2A2S - chains A and B; structure by X-ray diffraction, 1.70 A resolution.

== Chain A (and B) ==
Name: Glutathione S-transferase P
Source organism: Homo sapiens
Notes: EC 2.5.1.18; chain B of this document is another copy of the same molecule, construct and numbering; everything in this record applies to it too
Reference sequence: P09211 (GSTP1_HUMAN); residue numbers follow UniProt; this construct covers 1-209
Amino-acid sequence (210 residues; row label = number of the first residue in the row; numbering starts at 0):
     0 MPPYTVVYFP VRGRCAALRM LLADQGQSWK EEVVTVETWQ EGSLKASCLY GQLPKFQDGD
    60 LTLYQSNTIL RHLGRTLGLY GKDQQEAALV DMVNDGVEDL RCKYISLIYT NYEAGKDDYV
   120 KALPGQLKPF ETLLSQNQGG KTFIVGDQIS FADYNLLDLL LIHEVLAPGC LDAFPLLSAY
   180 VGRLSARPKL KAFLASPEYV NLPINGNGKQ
Differences from the reference sequence: initiating methionine (0)
Small-molecule neighbours: S-nitrosoglutathione (GSN; 2-amino-5-[1-(carboxylatomethylcarbamoyl)-2-nitrososulfanyl-ethyl]amino-5-oxo-pentanoate): Tyr-7, Phe-8, Val-10, Gly-12, Arg-13, Trp-38, Lys-44, Gly-50, Gln-51, Leu-52, Pro-53, Gln-64, Ser-65, Ile-104, Tyr-108
From the paper describing this entry:
  - mutagenesis - C47S: decreased binding to GSNO
  - mutagenesis - C47S: increased stability
  - post-translational modification sites: Cys-47 (proposed by the authors, not directly observed)
  - mutagenesis - C47S: decreased binding to S-nitrosoglutathione

== How chain A and chain B interact ==
Pairs across the interface (54; chain A residue first):
  Leu-48(A) / Met-91(B)  hydrophobic
  Leu-48(A) / Pro-128(B)
  Leu-48(A) / Leu-132(B)  hydrophobic
  Tyr-49(A) / Met-91(B)  hydrogen bond (side chain-backbone)
  Tyr-49(A) / Val-92(B)
  Tyr-49(A) / Gly-95(B)
  Tyr-49(A) / Pro-128(B)  hydrophobic
  Tyr-49(A) / Phe-129(B)
  Leu-60(A) / Gln-84(B)
  Leu-62(A) / Ala-87(B)  hydrophobic
  Tyr-63(A) / Met-91(B)  hydrogen bond (backbone-side chain)
  Gln-64(A) / Asp-94(B)
  Gln-64(A) / Gly-95(B)
  Gln-64(A) / Asp-98(B)  hydrogen bond
  Asn-66(A) / Asp-94(B)
  Thr-67(A) / Ala-87(B)
  Thr-67(A) / Asp-90(B)  hydrogen bond (side chain-backbone)
  Thr-67(A) / Met-91(B)  hydrogen bond (side chain-backbone)
  Thr-67(A) / Asp-94(B)  hydrogen bond
  Arg-70(A) / Arg-70(B)
  Arg-70(A) / Asp-90(B)
  His-71(A) / Ala-87(B)
  Arg-74(A) / Tyr-79(B)  hydrogen bond
  Arg-74(A) / Gln-83(B)
  Arg-74(A) / Ala-86(B)
  Arg-74(A) / Ala-87(B)
  Arg-74(A) / Asp-90(B)  salt bridge
  Thr-75(A) / Gln-83(B)
  Tyr-79(A) / Arg-74(B)  hydrogen bond
  Gln-83(A) / Arg-74(B)
  Gln-83(A) / Thr-75(B)
  Gln-84(A) / Leu-60(B)
  Ala-86(A) / Arg-74(B)
  Ala-87(A) / Leu-62(B)  hydrophobic
  Ala-87(A) / Thr-67(B)
  Ala-87(A) / His-71(B)
  Ala-87(A) / Arg-74(B)
  Asp-90(A) / Thr-67(B)  hydrogen bond (backbone-side chain)
  Asp-90(A) / Arg-70(B)
  Asp-90(A) / Arg-74(B)  salt bridge
  Met-91(A) / Leu-48(B)  hydrophobic
  Met-91(A) / Tyr-49(B)  hydrogen bond (backbone-side chain)
  Met-91(A) / Tyr-63(B)  hydrogen bond (side chain-backbone)
  Met-91(A) / Thr-67(B)  hydrogen bond (backbone-side chain)
  Val-92(A) / Tyr-49(B)
  Asp-94(A) / Gln-64(B)
  Asp-94(A) / Asn-66(B)
  Asp-94(A) / Thr-67(B)  hydrogen bond
  Gly-95(A) / Tyr-49(B)
  Gly-95(A) / Gln-64(B)
  Asp-98(A) / Gln-64(B)  hydrogen bond
  Pro-128(A) / Leu-48(B)
  Pro-128(A) / Tyr-49(B)  hydrophobic
  Phe-129(A) / Tyr-49(B)
Also at the interface, not in a pair above, chain A (28 interface residues in all): Thr-61, Leu-88, Leu-132
Also at the interface, not in a pair above, chain B (28 interface residues in all): Thr-61, Leu-88

== Overview ==
Chain A and chain B each contribute 28 residues to their interface; the contacts include 14 hydrogen bonds and
2 salt bridges. Among the polar pairs are Arg-74(A)/Asp-90(B), Tyr-49(A)/Met-91(B) and Tyr-63(A)/Met-91(B).
Ligands of chain A: S-nitrosoglutathione. The paper reports that C47S of chain A reduces binding to GSNO; a
modification site at Cys-47(A).
Chain A and chain B are both Glutathione S-transferase P (Homo sapiens); the structure, Crystal Structure of
Human Glutathione Transferase in complex with S-nitrosoglutathione in the absence of reducing agent, was
determined by X-ray diffraction together with 2A2R from the same study.
